Entry 2VPG (X-ray diffraction, 1.60 A resolution); this record covers chains A and B of the 3 polymer chains in the assembly.

Chain A:
Molecule: Pygopus homolog 1
Source organism: Homo sapiens
Notes: fragment: phd domain, residues 340-398
Reference sequence: Q9Y3Y4 (PYGO1_HUMAN); residues 340-398 here = UniProt positions 340-398
Sequence (63 residues; row label = number of the first residue in the row):
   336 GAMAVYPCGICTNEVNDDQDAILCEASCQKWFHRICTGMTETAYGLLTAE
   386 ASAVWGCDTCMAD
Unresolved in the structure: 336-337
Ion coordination: Zn2+ site 1: Cys-343, Cys-346, His-368, Cys-371; Zn2+ site 2: Cys-359, Cys-363, Cys-392, Cys-395
UniProt features mapped onto this chain:
  - zinc finger: Val-340 to Asp-398 (PHD-type)
  - region: Gly-373 to Gly-391 (Interaction with BCL9)
  - mutagenesis: Glu-349 (E349A: Reduces interaction with H3K4me2), Val-350 (V350E: Almost complete loss of interaction with H3K4me2), Asn-351 (N351A: Reduces interaction with H3K4me2), Gln-354 (Q354A: Reduces interaction with H3K4me2), Ala-356 (A356E: Almost complete loss of interaction with H3K4me2), Ile-357 (I357R: Loss of interaction with H3K4me2), Glu-360 (E360A: Loss of interaction with H3K4me2), Trp-366 (W366E: Loss of interaction with H3K4me2)
From the paper describing this entry:
  - specificity-determining residues: Leu-358
  - mutagenesis - W366E: abolished binding to H3K4me3
  - mutagenesis - V350E (below 3%), A356E (below 3%): decreased binding to H3K4me3
  - mutagenesis - V350E, A356E, W366E: unchanged binding to B-cell cll/lymphoma 9 protein (chain B)

Chain B:
Molecule: B-cell cll/lymphoma 9 protein
Source organism: Homo sapiens
Notes: fragment: hd1 domain, residues 177-205
Reference sequence: O00512 (BCL9_HUMAN); numbering as in UniProt (aligned over 177-205)
Sequence (32 residues; each row starts with the number of its first residue):
   174 GAMVYVFSTEMANKAAEAVLKGQVETIVSFHI
Unresolved in the structure: 204-205
UniProt features mapped onto this chain:
  - region: Val-177 to Ile-205 (Interaction with PYGO1)

Interface between chain A and chain B:
Pairs across the interface (31):
  Thr-372(A) / Thr-182(B)
  Gly-373(A) / Thr-182(B)
  Gly-373(A) / Asn-186(B)  hydrogen bond (backbone-side chain)
  Met-374(A) / Thr-182(B)
  Met-374(A) / Asn-186(B)
  Thr-375(A) / Asn-186(B)  hydrogen bond (backbone-side chain)
  Thr-377(A) / Ala-189(B)
  Ala-378(A) / Ala-185(B)
  Ala-378(A) / Asn-186(B)
  Ala-378(A) / Ala-189(B)
  Leu-381(A) / Ala-188(B)  hydrophobic
  Leu-381(A) / Ala-189(B)
  Leu-382(A) / Phe-180(B)  hydrophobic
  Leu-382(A) / Ala-185(B)  hydrophobic
  Ser-387(A) / Met-176(B)
  Ser-387(A) / Val-177(B)
  Ser-387(A) / Tyr-178(B)  hydrogen bond (backbone-backbone)
  Ala-388(A) / Tyr-178(B)
  Ala-388(A) / Phe-180(B)  hydrophobic
  Val-389(A) / Val-177(B)  hydrophobic
  Val-389(A) / Tyr-178(B)  hydrogen bond (backbone-backbone)
  Val-389(A) / Val-179(B)
  Val-389(A) / Phe-180(B)  hydrogen bond (backbone-backbone)
  Trp-390(A) / Phe-180(B)
  Trp-390(A) / Ser-181(B)
  Trp-390(A) / Thr-182(B)  hydrogen bond
  Gly-391(A) / Phe-180(B)  hydrogen bond (backbone-backbone)
  Gly-391(A) / Ser-181(B)
  Asp-393(A) / Thr-182(B)
  Met-396(A) / Val-179(B)  hydrophobic
  Met-396(A) / Ser-181(B)
Interface residues without a listed pair, chain A (16 interface residues in all): Ala-361
Interface residues without a listed pair, chain B (14 interface residues in all): Gly-174, Val-192, Leu-193

Overview:
16 residues of chain A and 14 residues of chain B are in contact, with 7 hydrogen bonds. Among the polar pairs
are Gly-373(A)/Asn-186(B), Thr-375(A)/Asn-186(B) and Trp-390(A)/Thr-182(B). From UniProt: 8 mutagenesis sites
on chain A. The paper reports that V350E and A356E of chain A reduce binding to H3K4me3; the specificity
determinant Leu-358(A).
Chain A is Pygopus homolog 1 and chain B is B-cell cll/lymphoma 9 protein, both from Homo sapiens; the
structure, Decoding of methylated histone H3 tail by the Pygo-BCL9 Wnt signaling complex, was determined by
X-ray diffraction, deposited together with 2VP7, 2VPB, 2VPD and 2VPE.
